Entry 5VWI (X-ray diffraction, 1.75 A resolution); this record covers chains A and B of the 4 polymer chains in the assembly.

# Chain A (and B)
Protein: Protein scribble homolog
From: Homo sapiens
Notes: chain B of this document is another copy of the same molecule, construct and numbering; everything in this record applies to it too
Reference sequence: Q14160 (SCRIB_HUMAN); residues 12-102 here correspond to UniProt positions 1002-1092 (UniProt number = residue number + 990)
Chain sequence (96 residues; row label = number of the first residue in the row):
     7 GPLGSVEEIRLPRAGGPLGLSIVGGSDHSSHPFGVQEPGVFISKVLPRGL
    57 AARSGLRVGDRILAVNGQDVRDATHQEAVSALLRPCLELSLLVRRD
Not modelled in the structure: 7-9, 40 (chain B: 7-8, 37-42, 93)
Differences from the reference sequence: expression tag (7-11)

# How chain A and chain B interact
Contacting residue pairs (19; chain A residue first):
  Glu13(A) with Arg59(B), salt bridge
  Ile15(A) with Arg59(B)
  Arg16(A) with Glu13(B), salt bridge; Arg63(B), hydrogen bond (backbone-side chain); Arg101(B)
  Pro18(A) with Arg63(B)
  Ala58(A) with Pro53(B)
  Arg59(A) with Ala58(B)
  Ser60(A) with Ala58(B)
  Gly61(A) with Ala58(B); Arg59(B), hydrogen bond (backbone-side chain)
  Arg63(A) with Pro53(B), hydrogen bond (side chain-backbone); Arg54(B), hydrogen bond (side chain-backbone); Gly55(B), hydrogen bond (side chain-backbone); Arg59(B)
  Asp66(A) with Arg59(B), salt bridge
  Glu94(A) with Arg63(B), salt bridge
  Val99(A) with Arg59(B)
  Arg101(A) with Arg59(B)
Other interface residues (no listed pair), chain A (16 interface residues in all): Pro53, Arg54, Leu62
Disulfides between the chains: Cys92(A)-Cys92(B)

# In short
16 residues of chain A face 8 of chain B across their interface; the contacts include 1 disulfide bond, 5
hydrogen bonds and 4 salt bridges. Among the polar pairs are Glu13(A)-Arg59(B), Arg16(A)-Glu13(B) and
Asp66(A)-Arg59(B).
Chain A and chain B are both Protein scribble homolog (Homo sapiens); the structure, Crystal structure of
human Scribble PDZ1:Beta-PIX complex, was determined by X-ray diffraction, deposited together with 5VWC and
5VWK.
